PDB entry 8XSU | X-ray diffraction, 2.63 A resolution | chains A and E of the 5 polymer chains in the assembly

Chain A (and E):
Name: Acetylcholine-binding protein
From: Lymnaea stagnalis
Notes: chain E of this document is another copy of the same molecule, construct and numbering; everything in this record applies to it too
UniProtKB: P58154 (ACHP_LYMST); residues 0-209 here correspond to UniProt positions 19-228 (UniProt number = residue number + 19)
Amino-acid sequence (210 residues; row label = number of the first residue in the row; numbering starts at 0):
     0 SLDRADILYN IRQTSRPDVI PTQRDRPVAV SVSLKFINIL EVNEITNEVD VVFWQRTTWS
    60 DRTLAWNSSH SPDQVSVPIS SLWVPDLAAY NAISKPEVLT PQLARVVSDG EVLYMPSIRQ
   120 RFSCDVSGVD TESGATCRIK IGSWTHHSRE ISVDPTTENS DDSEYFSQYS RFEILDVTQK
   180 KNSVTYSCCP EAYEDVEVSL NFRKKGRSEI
Sequence notes: engineered mutation Arg55 (Gln74 in P58154)
Disulfides: Cys123-Cys136, Cys187-Cys188
Ligand contacts:
  - dinotefuran (A1LW0; 2-methyl-1-nitro-3-[(tetrahydro-3-furanyl) methyl] guanidine), molecule 1: Lys34, Trp53, Arg55, Arg104, Leu112, Met114
  - dinotefuran (A1LW0), molecule 2: Trp143, Thr144, Tyr185, Cys187, Cys188, Tyr192
  - N-acetylglucosamine (NAG; 2-acetamido-2-deoxy-beta-D-glucopyranose): Asn66, Ser68, His69
UniProt features mapped onto this chain:
  - glycosylation: Asn66 (N-linked (GlcNAc...) asparagine)
From the paper describing this entry:
  - binding site for dinotefuran: Lys34, Arg55, Met114, Trp143, Tyr185

Chain A / chain E interface:
Residue-residue contacts - 48 pairs, chain A then chain E:
  Arg3(A) with Val18(E); Ile19(E); Thr21(E), hydrogen bond; Glu149(E), salt bridge
  Ala4(A) with Arg15(E), hydrogen bond (backbone-side chain); Val18(E)
  Leu7(A) with Arg15(E); Asp17(E)
  Arg11(A) with Arg15(E); Asp17(E), salt bridge
  Asn37(A) with Ser122(E), hydrogen bond
  Leu39(A) with Glu47(E); Ile92(E), hydrophobic
  Trp53(A) with Trp143(E); Tyr185(E), hydrophobic
  Ser75(A) with Thr144(E), hydrogen bond; His145(E)
  Pro77(A) with Asp17(E)
  Glu96(A) with Ser93(E); Lys94(E), hydrogen bond (side chain-backbone)
  Val97(A) with Lys94(E)
  Leu98(A) with Ala91(E); Ser93(E); Lys94(E)
  Thr99(A) with Trp143(E)
  Pro100(A) with Asp85(E); Leu86(E); Ala87(E); Trp143(E)
  Leu102(A) with Asp85(E); Thr144(E)
  Arg104(A) with Thr144(E), hydrogen bond (side chain-backbone); His145(E); His146(E); Glu149(E), salt bridge
  Met114(A) with Trp143(E), hydrogen bond (backbone-side chain)
  Arg118(A) with Ile92(E), hydrogen bond (side chain-backbone)
  Tyr164(A) with Tyr185(E); Ser186(E)
  Ser166(A) with Ser122(E), hydrogen bond
  Tyr168(A) with Thr45(E); Asn46(E), hydrogen bond (backbone-side chain); Ser122(E); Cys123(E), hydrophobic; Asp124(E); Arg137(E), hydrogen bond
  Arg170(A) with Ile44(E); Thr45(E)
Also at the interface, not in a pair above, chain A (26 interface residues in all): Gln73, Ser116, Glu163, Gln167
Also at the interface, not in a pair above, chain E (29 interface residues in all): Pro95, Thr184

Overview:
Chain A and chain E form an interface of 26 and 29 residues respectively; the contacts include 11 hydrogen
bonds and 3 salt bridges. Polar contacts include Arg3(A)-Glu149(E), Arg11(A)-Asp17(E) and Arg104(A)-Glu149(E).
Ligands of chain A: dinotefuran and N-acetylglucosamine. The paper reports a binding site for dinotefuran at
Lys34(A), Arg55(A) and Met114(A) among others.
Chain A and chain E are both Acetylcholine-binding protein (Lymnaea stagnalis); the structure, Crystal
Structure of Lymnaea stagnalis Acetylcholine-Binding Protein Q55R Mutant Complexed with Dinotefuran, was
determined by X-ray diffraction.
